Entry 8SQ9 (electron microscopy, 2.90 A resolution); this record covers chains C and D of the 7 polymer chains in the assembly.

Chain C:
Protein: Non-structural protein 7
Organism: Severe acute respiratory syndrome coronavirus 2
UniProtKB: P0DTD1 (R1AB_SARS2); residues 1-83 here correspond to UniProt positions 3860-3942 (UniProt number = residue number + 3859)
Chain sequence (83 residues; each row starts with the number of its first residue):
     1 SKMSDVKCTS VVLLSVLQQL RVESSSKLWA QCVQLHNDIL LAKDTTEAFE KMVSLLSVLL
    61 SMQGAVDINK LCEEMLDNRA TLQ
Disordered / not traced: 74-83
UniProt features mapped onto this chain:
  - site: Gln83 (Cleavage)

Chain D:
Protein: Non-structural protein 8
Organism: Severe acute respiratory syndrome coronavirus 2
UniProtKB: P0DTD1 (R1AB_SARS2); residues 1-198 here correspond to UniProt positions 3943-4140 (UniProt number = residue number + 3942)
Chain sequence (198 residues; numbered 1 to 198; the number before each row is that of its first residue):
     1 AIASEFSSLP SYAAFATAQE AYEQAVANGD SEVVLKKLKK SLNVAKSEFD RDAAMQRKLE
    61 KMADQAMTQM YKQARSEDKR AKVTSAMQTM LFTMLRKLDN DALNNIINNA RDGCVPLNII
   121 PLTTAAKLMV VIPDYNTYKN TCDGTTFTYA SALWEIQQVV DADSKIVQLS EISMDNSPNL
   181 AWPLIVTALR ANSAVKLQ
Disordered / not traced: 1-5, 192-198
UniProt features mapped onto this chain:
  - site: Gln198 (Cleavage)

Chain C / chain D interface:
Contacting residue pairs (55):
  Lys2(C) with Leu98(D)
  Asp5(C) with Lys97(D), salt bridge; Leu98(D)
  Val6(C) with Leu98(D), hydrophobic
  Cys8(C) with Met94(D), hydrophobic
  Thr9(C) with Met94(D); Leu95(D); Leu98(D)
  Val12(C) with Met87(D); Met90(D), hydrophobic; Leu91(D), hydrophobic
  Leu13(C) with Leu91(D), hydrophobic
  Ser15(C) with Met87(D)
  Val16(C) with Met87(D); Gln88(D); Leu91(D), hydrophobic
  Gln19(C) with Val83(D); Thr84(D); Met87(D)
  Leu28(C) with Ile119(D), hydrophobic
  Gln31(C) with Ile119(D)
  Phe49(C) with Leu98(D), hydrophobic; Asn100(D); Leu103(D), hydrophobic
  Glu50(C) with Leu122(D)
  Met52(C) with Leu103(D), hydrophobic
  Val53(C) with Ala102(D), hydrophobic; Leu103(D), hydrophobic
  Ser54(C) with Ile119(D); Ile120(D), hydrogen bond (side chain-backbone)
  Leu56(C) with Leu95(D), hydrophobic; Leu103(D), hydrophobic; Ile106(D), hydrophobic; Ile107(D), hydrophobic
  Ser57(C) with Pro116(D); Ile119(D); Ile120(D), hydrogen bond (side chain-backbone)
  Val58(C) with Ile119(D), hydrophobic
  Leu59(C) with Leu91(D), hydrophobic
  Leu60(C) with Ile106(D); Ala110(D), hydrophobic
  Ser61(C) with Pro116(D); Asn118(D)
  Val66(C) with Gln88(D)
  Ile68(C) with Phe92(D), hydrophobic; Arg111(D)
  Asn69(C) with Arg111(D), hydrogen bond (side chain-backbone)
  Leu71(C) with Gln88(D); Phe92(D), hydrophobic; Arg96(D), hydrogen bond (backbone-side chain)
  Cys72(C) with Phe92(D), hydrophobic; Arg96(D); Ile107(D), hydrophobic; Arg111(D), hydrogen bond (backbone-side chain)
  Glu73(C) with Arg96(D)
Interface residues without a listed pair, chain C (34 interface residues in all): Leu20, Leu35, Lys51, Gln63, Lys70
Interface residues without a listed pair, chain D (28 interface residues in all): Thr89, Val115, Leu117, Ala150

Overview:
34 residues of chain C and 28 residues of chain D are in contact, with 5 hydrogen bonds and 1 salt bridge.
Among the polar pairs are Asp5(C)-Lys97(D), Ser54(C)-Ile120(D) and Ser57(C)-Ile120(D).
Here chain C is Non-structural protein 7 and chain D is Non-structural protein 8, both from Severe acute
respiratory syndrome coronavirus 2. Entry 8SQ9 (SARS-CoV-2 replication-transcription complex bound to nsp9 and
UMPCPP, as a pre-catalytic NMPylation intermediate) was determined by electron microscopy together with 8SQJ
and 8SQK from the same study.
